PDB entry 6X5V | X-ray diffraction, 1.60 A resolution | chains A and B

Chain A:
Protein: Antifreeze protein
Source organism: Marinomonas primoryensis
Notes: fragment: Peptide-binding domain
UniProtKB: A1YIY3 (A1YIY3_9GAMM); residues 2-507 here correspond to UniProt positions 206-711 (UniProt number = residue number + 204)
Chain sequence (506 residues; each row starts with the number of its first residue):
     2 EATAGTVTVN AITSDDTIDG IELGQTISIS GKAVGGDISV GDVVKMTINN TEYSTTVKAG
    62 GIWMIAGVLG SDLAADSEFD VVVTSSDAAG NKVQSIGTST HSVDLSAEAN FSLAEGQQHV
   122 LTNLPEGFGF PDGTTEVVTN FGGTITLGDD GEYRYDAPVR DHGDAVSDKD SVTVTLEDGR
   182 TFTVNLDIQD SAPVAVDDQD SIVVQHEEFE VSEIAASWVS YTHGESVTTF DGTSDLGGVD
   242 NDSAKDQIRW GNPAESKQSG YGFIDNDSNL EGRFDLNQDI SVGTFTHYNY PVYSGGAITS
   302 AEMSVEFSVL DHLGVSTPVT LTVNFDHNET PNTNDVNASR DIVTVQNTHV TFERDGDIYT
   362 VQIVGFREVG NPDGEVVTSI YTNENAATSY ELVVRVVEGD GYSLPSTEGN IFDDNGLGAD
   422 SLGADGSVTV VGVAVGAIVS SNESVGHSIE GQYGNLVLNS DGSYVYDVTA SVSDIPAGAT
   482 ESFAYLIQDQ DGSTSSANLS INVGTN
Disordered / not traced: 313-315, 468
Bound ions: Ca2+ site 1: Thr-14, Asp-16, Thr-18, Glu-23; Ca2+ site 2: Asp-17, Thr-101; Ca2+ site 3: Asp-38, Ser-40, Ser-87; Ca2+ site 4: Asp-77, Glu-79; Ca2+ site 5: Glu-116, Arg-161, Asp-191, Asp-426, Asp-492; Ca2+ site 6 near Asn-141 (its only coordinating residue here); Ca2+ site 7: Asp-162, Asp-165, Val-167, Asp-169; Ca2+ site 8: Asp-191, Ser-192, Asp-426, Asp-490, Asp-492, Ser-494; Ca2+ site 9: Val-197, Asp-199, Ile-412, Asp-421, Tyr-486; Ca2+ site 10: Asp-201, Thr-408, Glu-409; Ca2+ site 11: Ile-215, Asn-242, Asp-243, Asp-266, Asp-268; Ca2+ site 12: Ser-227, Thr-229, Gln-259; 4 more Ca2+ sites not listed
Reported in the primary citation:
  - conformationally variable residues (side-chain flip): Ser-295

Chain B:
Protein: Peptide
Chain sequence (4 residues; numbered 1516 to 1519; the number before each row is that of its first residue):
  1516 GYTS
Bound ions: Ca2+ site 1: Ser-1519 (shared with Asn-290(A), Tyr-291(A), Glu-330(A), Asp-342(A) of chain A)

How chain A and chain B interact:
Contacting residue pairs (17):
  Ala-255(A) / Thr-1518(B)
  Tyr-291(A) / Ser-1519(B)
  Pro-292(A) / Ser-1519(B)
  Val-293(A) / Thr-1518(B)
  Val-293(A) / Ser-1519(B)  hydrogen bond (backbone-backbone)
  Tyr-294(A) / Tyr-1517(B)
  Ser-295(A) / Tyr-1517(B)  hydrogen bond (backbone-backbone)
  Ser-295(A) / Thr-1518(B)  hydrogen bond (side chain-backbone)
  Ser-295(A) / Ser-1519(B)  hydrogen bond
  Glu-330(A) / Ser-1519(B)
  Thr-331(A) / Ser-1519(B)
  Pro-332(A) / Thr-1518(B)
  Pro-332(A) / Ser-1519(B)
  Asn-333(A) / Thr-1518(B)  hydrogen bond (backbone-backbone)
  Asn-333(A) / Ser-1519(B)  hydrogen bond (side chain-backbone)
  Asp-342(A) / Ser-1519(B)
  Glu-385(A) / Ser-1519(B)
Interface residues without a listed pair, chain B (4 interface residues in all): Gly-1516
Interface features reported in the paper:
  - interface residues, chain A: Tyr-294(A), Ser-295(A), Asn-333(A)

Overview:
12 residues of chain A face 4 of chain B across their interface, with 6 hydrogen bonds. Polar pairs include
Ser-295(A)/Thr-1518(B), Ser-295(A)/Ser-1519(B) and Asn-333(A)/Ser-1519(B). The Ca2+ site 1 is built by
Thr-14(A), Asp-16(A), Thr-18(A) and Glu-23(A). Asp-17(A) and Thr-101(A) coordinate Ca2+ site 2. The paper
reports interface residues Tyr-294(A), Ser-295(A) and Asn-333(A); conformational variability at Ser-295(A).
Chain A is Antifreeze protein (Marinomonas primoryensis) and chain B is Peptide; the structure, Peptide-bound
structure of Marinomonas primoryensis peptide-binding domain, was determined by X-ray diffraction, deposited
together with 6X5W, 6X6M and 6X6Q.
